PDB entry 1TWN | X-ray diffraction, 2.20 A resolution | chains A and B

# Chain A (and B)
Name: Heme oxygenase 1
Organism: Homo sapiens
Notes: EC 1.14.99.3; chain B of this document is another copy of the same molecule, construct and numbering; everything in this record applies to it too
Reference sequence: P09601 (HMOX1_HUMAN); numbering as in UniProt (aligned over 1-233)
Sequence (233 residues; row label = number of the first residue in the row):
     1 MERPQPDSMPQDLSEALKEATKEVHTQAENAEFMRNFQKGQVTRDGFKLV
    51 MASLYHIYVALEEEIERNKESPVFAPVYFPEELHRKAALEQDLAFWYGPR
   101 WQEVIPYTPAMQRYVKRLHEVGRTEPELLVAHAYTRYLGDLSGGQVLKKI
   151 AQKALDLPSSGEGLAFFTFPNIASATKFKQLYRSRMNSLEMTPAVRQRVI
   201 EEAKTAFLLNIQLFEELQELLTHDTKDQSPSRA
Unresolved in the structure: 1-9, 224-233
Ion coordination: iron-octaethylporphyrin Fe near His25 (its only coordinating residue here)
Small-molecule neighbours: iron-octaethylporphyrin (VER): Ser14, Lys18, His25, Ala28, Glu29, Met34, Gln38, Tyr134, Thr135, Arg136, Leu138, Gly139, Ser142, Gly143, Val146, Leu147, Arg183, Phe207, Asn210, Phe214
Swiss-Prot annotation at these positions:
  - binding site (heme b): Lys18, His25, Tyr134, Arg183
  - site: Asp140 (Important for catalytic activity)
  - modified residue: Ser229 (Phosphoserine)
  - mutagenesis: Asp140 (D140A/H/N/F/L: Inactive as a heme oxygenase but active as a peroxidase)

# Chain A / chain B interface
Pairs across the interface - 50 pairs, chain A then chain B:
  Glu81(A) - Lys86(B)  salt bridge
  Arg85(A) - Gln91(B)
  Lys86(A) - Glu81(B)  salt bridge
  Ala88(A) - Gln91(B)
  Glu90(A) - Pro170(B)
  Glu90(A) - Asn171(B)
  Gln91(A) - Arg85(B)
  Gln91(A) - Ala88(B)
  Gln91(A) - Ala165(B)
  Gln91(A) - Thr168(B)  hydrogen bond (side chain-backbone)
  Gln91(A) - Pro170(B)
  Ala94(A) - Thr168(B)
  Ala94(A) - Pro170(B)  hydrophobic
  Pro99(A) - Ala173(B)
  Trp101(A) - Pro170(B)  hydrogen bond (side chain-backbone)
  Trp101(A) - Asn171(B)
  Lys148(A) - Ser160(B)  hydrogen bond (side chain-backbone)
  Lys148(A) - Glu162(B)  salt bridge
  Gln152(A) - Ser159(B)
  Gln152(A) - Ser160(B)
  Leu157(A) - Ser159(B)
  Ser159(A) - Leu157(B)  hydrogen bond (side chain-backbone)
  Ser160(A) - Lys148(B)  hydrogen bond (backbone-side chain)
  Ser160(A) - Gln152(B)
  Ser160(A) - Leu164(B)
  Gly161(A) - Leu157(B)
  Gly161(A) - Gly161(B)
  Gly161(A) - Glu162(B)
  Gly161(A) - Gly163(B)
  Gly161(A) - Leu164(B)  hydrogen bond (backbone-backbone)
  Gly161(A) - Ala165(B)
  Glu162(A) - Lys148(B)  salt bridge
  Glu162(A) - Gly161(B)  hydrogen bond (backbone-backbone)
  Glu162(A) - Glu162(B)
  Glu162(A) - Thr168(B)  hydrogen bond
  Gly163(A) - Gly161(B)  hydrogen bond (backbone-backbone)
  Leu164(A) - Ser160(B)
  Leu164(A) - Gly161(B)  hydrogen bond (backbone-backbone)
  Ala165(A) - Gln91(B)
  Ala165(A) - Gly161(B)
  Thr168(A) - Gln91(B)  hydrogen bond (backbone-side chain)
  Thr168(A) - Glu162(B)  hydrogen bond
  Pro170(A) - Glu90(B)
  Pro170(A) - Gln91(B)
  Pro170(A) - Ala94(B)  hydrophobic
  Pro170(A) - Trp101(B)  hydrogen bond (backbone-side chain)
  Asn171(A) - Glu90(B)
  Asn171(A) - Trp101(B)
  Ala173(A) - Pro99(B)
  Ala173(A) - Arg100(B)
Interface residues without a listed pair, chain A (27 interface residues in all): His84, Ala87, Pro158, Ile172
Interface residues without a listed pair, chain B (27 interface residues in all): His84, Ala87, Pro158

# Overview
Chain A and chain B each contribute 27 residues to their interface, with 13 hydrogen bonds and 4 salt bridges.
Polar contacts include Glu81(A)-Lys86(B), Lys148(A)-Glu162(B) and Gln91(A)-Thr168(B). Chain A binds
iron-octaethylporphyrin.
Chain A and chain B are both Heme oxygenase 1 (Homo sapiens); the structure, Crystal structures of ferrous and
ferrous-NO forms of verdoheme in a complex with human heme oxygenase-1 ..., was determined by X-ray
diffraction.
